Entry 6CEB (electron microscopy, 4.70 A resolution (low resolution: residue-level contacts below are approximate; hydrogen-bond / salt-bridge calls are withheld)); this record covers chains A and P of the 8 polymer chains in the assembly.

[Chain A]
Name: Insulin receptor
Source organism: Homo sapiens
Notes: EC 2.7.10.1; fragment: Ectodomain residues 28-944
UniProtKB: P06213 (INSR_HUMAN), isoform P06213-2; residues 1-917 here correspond to UniProt positions 28-944 (UniProt number = residue number + 27)
Sequence (917 residues; row label = number of the first residue in the row):
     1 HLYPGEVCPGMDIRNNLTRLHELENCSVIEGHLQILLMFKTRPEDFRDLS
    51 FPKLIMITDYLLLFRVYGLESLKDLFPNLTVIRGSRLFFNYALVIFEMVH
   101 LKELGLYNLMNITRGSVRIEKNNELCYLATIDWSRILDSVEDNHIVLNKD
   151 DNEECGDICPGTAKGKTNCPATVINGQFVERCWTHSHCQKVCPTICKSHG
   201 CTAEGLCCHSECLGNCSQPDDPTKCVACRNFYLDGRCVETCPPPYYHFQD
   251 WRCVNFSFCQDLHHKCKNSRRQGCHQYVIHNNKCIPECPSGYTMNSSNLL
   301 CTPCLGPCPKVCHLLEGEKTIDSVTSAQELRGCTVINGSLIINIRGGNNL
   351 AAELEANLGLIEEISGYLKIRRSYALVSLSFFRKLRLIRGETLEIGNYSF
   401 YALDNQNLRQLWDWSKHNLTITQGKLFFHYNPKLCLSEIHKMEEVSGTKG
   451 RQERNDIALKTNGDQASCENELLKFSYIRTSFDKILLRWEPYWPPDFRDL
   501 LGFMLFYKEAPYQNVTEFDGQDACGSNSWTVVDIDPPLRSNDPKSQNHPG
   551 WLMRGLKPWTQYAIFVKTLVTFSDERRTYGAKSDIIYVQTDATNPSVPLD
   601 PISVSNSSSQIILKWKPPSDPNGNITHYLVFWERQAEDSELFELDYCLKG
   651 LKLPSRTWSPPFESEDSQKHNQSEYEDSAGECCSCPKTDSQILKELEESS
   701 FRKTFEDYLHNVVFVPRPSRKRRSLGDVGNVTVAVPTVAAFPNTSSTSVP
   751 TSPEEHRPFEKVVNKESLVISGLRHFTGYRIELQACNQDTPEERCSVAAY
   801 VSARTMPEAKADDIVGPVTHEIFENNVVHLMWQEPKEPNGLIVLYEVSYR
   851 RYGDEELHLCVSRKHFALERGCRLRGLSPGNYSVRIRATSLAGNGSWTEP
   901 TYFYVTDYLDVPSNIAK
Unresolved in the structure: 163-167, 268-273, 307-309, 516-530, 657-753, 809-917
Cystine bridges: Cys8-Cys26, Cys126-Cys155, Cys169-Cys188, Cys192-Cys201, Cys196-Cys207, Cys208-Cys216, Cys212-Cys225, Cys228-Cys237, Cys241-Cys253, Cys259-Cys284, Cys266-Cys274, Cys288-Cys301, Cys312-Cys333, Cys435-Cys468, Cys786-Cys795
Covalent attachments: N-acetylglucosamine (NAG) linked to Asn16, Asn111, Asn397; glycan linked to Asn25, Asn255, Asn418; covalent link Thr560-Thr590
Construct notes: conflict His144 (Tyr171 in P06213)
Ligand contacts: N-acetylglucosamine (NAG; 2-acetamido-2-deoxy-beta-D-glucopyranose): Asn108, Lys190, Asn215
Curated features (UniProtKB/Swiss-Prot):
  - region: Glu706 to Phe714 (Insulin-binding)
  - site: Phe39 (Insulin-binding)
  - modified residue: Ser373 (Phosphoserine), Tyr374 (Phosphotyrosine), Ser380 (Phosphoserine)
  - glycosylation (N-linked (GlcNAc...) asparagine): Asn16, Asn25, Asn78, Asn111, Asn215, Asn255, Asn295, Asn337, Asn397, Asn418, Asn514, Asn606, Asn624, Asn671

[Chain P]
Name: Insulin receptor
Source organism: Homo sapiens
Notes: EC 2.7.10.1
UniProtKB: P06213 (INSR_HUMAN), isoform P06213-2; residues 691-720 here correspond to UniProt positions 718-747 (UniProt number = residue number + 27)
Sequence (30 residues; row label = number of the first residue in the row):
   691 QILKELEESSFRKTFEDYLHNVVFVPRPSR
Curated features (UniProtKB/Swiss-Prot):
  - region: Glu706 to Phe714 (Insulin-binding)

[Interface between chain A and chain P]
Residue-residue contacts (26; chain A residue first):
  Arg14(A) - Pro716(P)
  Leu37(A) - Val713(P)
  Phe88(A) - Tyr708(P)
  Phe88(A) - Leu709(P)
  Phe89(A) - Phe705(P)
  Phe89(A) - Tyr708(P)
  Phe96(A) - Glu706(P)
  Phe96(A) - Leu709(P)
  Glu97(A) - Glu706(P)
  Arg118(A) - Phe701(P)
  Arg118(A) - Arg702(P)
  Arg118(A) - Phe705(P)
  Glu120(A) - Arg702(P)
  Glu120(A) - Phe705(P)
  Glu120(A) - Glu706(P)
  Lys121(A) - Glu706(P)
  His144(A) - Glu698(P)
  Leu147(A) - Arg702(P)
  Thr325(A) - Tyr708(P)
  Arg345(A) - Glu697(P)
  Arg345(A) - Ser700(P)
  Arg345(A) - Phe701(P)
  Arg345(A) - Thr704(P)
  Arg372(A) - Glu697(P)
  Tyr374(A) - Lys694(P)
  Tyr374(A) - Glu697(P)
Other interface residues (no listed pair), chain A (21 interface residues in all): Leu36, Phe64, Tyr91, Ile344, Gly346, Ser373
Other interface residues (no listed pair), chain P (14 interface residues in all): His710

[Summary]
The interface between chain A and chain P involves 21 residues on one side and 14 on the other. Ligands of
chain A: N-acetylglucosamine. N-acetylglucosamine is covalently linked to Asn16(A), Asn111(A) and Asn397(A).
Here chain A is Insulin receptor and chain P is Insulin receptor, both from Homo sapiens. Entry 6CEB (Insulin
Receptor ectodomain in complex with two insulin molecules - C1 symmetry) was determined by electron microscopy
together with 6CE7 and 6CE9 from the same study.
